Entry 6Q92 (X-ray diffraction, 1.50 A resolution); this record covers chain A.

# Chain A
Molecule: Arginase-1
From: Homo sapiens
Notes: EC 3.5.3.1
Reference sequence: P05089 (ARGI1_HUMAN); residues 1-322 here = UniProt positions 1-322
Chain sequence (342 residues; each row starts with the number of its first residue; numbers below 1 keep their minus sign (Met-19 is residue -19)):
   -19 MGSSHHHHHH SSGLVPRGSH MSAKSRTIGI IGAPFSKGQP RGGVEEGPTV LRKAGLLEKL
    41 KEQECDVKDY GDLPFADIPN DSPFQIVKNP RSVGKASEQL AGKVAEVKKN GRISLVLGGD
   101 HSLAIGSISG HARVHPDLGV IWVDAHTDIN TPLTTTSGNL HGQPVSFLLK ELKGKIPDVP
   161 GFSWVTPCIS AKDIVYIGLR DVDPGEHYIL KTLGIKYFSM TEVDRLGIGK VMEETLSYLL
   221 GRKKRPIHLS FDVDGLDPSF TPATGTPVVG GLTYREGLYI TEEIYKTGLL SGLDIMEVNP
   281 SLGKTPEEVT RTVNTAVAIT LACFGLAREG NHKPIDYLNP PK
Unresolved in the structure: -19 to 1, 320-322
Construct notes: initiating methionine (-19); expression tag (-18 to 0)
Ion coordination: Mn2+ site 1: His101, Asp124, Asp128, Asp232 (together with 2(S)-amino-6-boronohexanoic acid); Mn2+ site 2: Asp124, His126, Asp234 (together with 2(S)-amino-6-boronohexanoic acid); Na+: Asp232, Asp234 (together with 2(S)-amino-6-boronohexanoic acid)
Residues lining bound ligands: 2(S)-amino-6-boronohexanoic acid (ABH): His101, Asp124, His126, Asp128, Asn130, Thr135, Ser137, Asn139, His141, Gly142, Asp183, Glu186, Asp232, Asp234, Thr246, Glu277
Curated features (UniProtKB/Swiss-Prot):
  - binding site (Mn(2+)): His101, Asp124, His126, Asp128, Asp232, Asp234
  - binding site (substrate): His126 to Asn130, Ser137 to Asn139, Asp183, Thr246, Glu277
  - modified residue: Lys17 (N6-succinyllysine), Ser62 (Phosphoserine), Ser72 (Phosphoserine), Lys75 (N6-succinyllysine), Ser163 (Phosphoserine), Ser217 (Phosphoserine)
  - natural variant: Ile11 (I11T: In ARGIN), Gly27 (G27D: In ARGIN), Gly74 (G74V: In ARGIN), Ala125 (A125V: In ARGIN), Thr134 (T134I: In ARGIN), Gly138 (G138V: In ARGIN), Arg180 (R180T: In ARGIN), Gly235 (G235R: In ARGIN), Arg308 (R308Q: In ARGIN)
Reported in the primary citation:
  - binding site for 2(S)-amino-6-boronohexanoic acid: Thr246
  - conformationally variable residues (loop rearrangement, order/disorder transition, side-chain flip): Ser2 to Arg6, Glu42 to Asp46, Asp232, Asp234, Thr246
  - Na+ coordination: Asp232, Asp234
  - Mn2+ coordination: Asp232, Asp234

# Summary
Ligands of chain A: 2(S)-amino-6-boronohexanoic acid. His101, Asp124, Asp128 and Asp232 coordinate Mn2+ site
1. The Mn2+ site 2 is built by Asp124, His126 and Asp234. UniProt lists 6 Mn2+-binding residues and 11
substrate-binding residues. From the paper: a binding site for 2(S)-amino-6-boronohexanoic acid at Thr246; Na+
coordination by Asp232 and Asp234.
Chain A is Arginase-1 (Homo sapiens); the structure, Crystal structure of human Arginase-1 at pH 7.0 in
complex with ABH, was determined by X-ray diffraction, deposited together with 6Q9P and 6QAF.
